PDB entry 7NFC | electron microscopy, 4.14 A resolution (low resolution: residue-level contacts below are approximate; hydrogen-bond / salt-bridge calls are withheld) | chains F and J of the 18 polymer chains in the assembly

Chain F:
Name: DNA-dependent protein kinase catalytic subunit, DNA-PKcs
From: Homo sapiens
Notes: EC 2.7.11.1
Reference sequence: P78527 (PRKDC_HUMAN); numbering as in UniProt (aligned over 1-4128)
Amino-acid sequence (4148 residues; row label = number of the first residue in the row; note: 1875 numbers in that range are skipped by the numbering (no residue carries them; nothing is unmodelled there); X marks 20 residues of unknown identity (built as UNK)):
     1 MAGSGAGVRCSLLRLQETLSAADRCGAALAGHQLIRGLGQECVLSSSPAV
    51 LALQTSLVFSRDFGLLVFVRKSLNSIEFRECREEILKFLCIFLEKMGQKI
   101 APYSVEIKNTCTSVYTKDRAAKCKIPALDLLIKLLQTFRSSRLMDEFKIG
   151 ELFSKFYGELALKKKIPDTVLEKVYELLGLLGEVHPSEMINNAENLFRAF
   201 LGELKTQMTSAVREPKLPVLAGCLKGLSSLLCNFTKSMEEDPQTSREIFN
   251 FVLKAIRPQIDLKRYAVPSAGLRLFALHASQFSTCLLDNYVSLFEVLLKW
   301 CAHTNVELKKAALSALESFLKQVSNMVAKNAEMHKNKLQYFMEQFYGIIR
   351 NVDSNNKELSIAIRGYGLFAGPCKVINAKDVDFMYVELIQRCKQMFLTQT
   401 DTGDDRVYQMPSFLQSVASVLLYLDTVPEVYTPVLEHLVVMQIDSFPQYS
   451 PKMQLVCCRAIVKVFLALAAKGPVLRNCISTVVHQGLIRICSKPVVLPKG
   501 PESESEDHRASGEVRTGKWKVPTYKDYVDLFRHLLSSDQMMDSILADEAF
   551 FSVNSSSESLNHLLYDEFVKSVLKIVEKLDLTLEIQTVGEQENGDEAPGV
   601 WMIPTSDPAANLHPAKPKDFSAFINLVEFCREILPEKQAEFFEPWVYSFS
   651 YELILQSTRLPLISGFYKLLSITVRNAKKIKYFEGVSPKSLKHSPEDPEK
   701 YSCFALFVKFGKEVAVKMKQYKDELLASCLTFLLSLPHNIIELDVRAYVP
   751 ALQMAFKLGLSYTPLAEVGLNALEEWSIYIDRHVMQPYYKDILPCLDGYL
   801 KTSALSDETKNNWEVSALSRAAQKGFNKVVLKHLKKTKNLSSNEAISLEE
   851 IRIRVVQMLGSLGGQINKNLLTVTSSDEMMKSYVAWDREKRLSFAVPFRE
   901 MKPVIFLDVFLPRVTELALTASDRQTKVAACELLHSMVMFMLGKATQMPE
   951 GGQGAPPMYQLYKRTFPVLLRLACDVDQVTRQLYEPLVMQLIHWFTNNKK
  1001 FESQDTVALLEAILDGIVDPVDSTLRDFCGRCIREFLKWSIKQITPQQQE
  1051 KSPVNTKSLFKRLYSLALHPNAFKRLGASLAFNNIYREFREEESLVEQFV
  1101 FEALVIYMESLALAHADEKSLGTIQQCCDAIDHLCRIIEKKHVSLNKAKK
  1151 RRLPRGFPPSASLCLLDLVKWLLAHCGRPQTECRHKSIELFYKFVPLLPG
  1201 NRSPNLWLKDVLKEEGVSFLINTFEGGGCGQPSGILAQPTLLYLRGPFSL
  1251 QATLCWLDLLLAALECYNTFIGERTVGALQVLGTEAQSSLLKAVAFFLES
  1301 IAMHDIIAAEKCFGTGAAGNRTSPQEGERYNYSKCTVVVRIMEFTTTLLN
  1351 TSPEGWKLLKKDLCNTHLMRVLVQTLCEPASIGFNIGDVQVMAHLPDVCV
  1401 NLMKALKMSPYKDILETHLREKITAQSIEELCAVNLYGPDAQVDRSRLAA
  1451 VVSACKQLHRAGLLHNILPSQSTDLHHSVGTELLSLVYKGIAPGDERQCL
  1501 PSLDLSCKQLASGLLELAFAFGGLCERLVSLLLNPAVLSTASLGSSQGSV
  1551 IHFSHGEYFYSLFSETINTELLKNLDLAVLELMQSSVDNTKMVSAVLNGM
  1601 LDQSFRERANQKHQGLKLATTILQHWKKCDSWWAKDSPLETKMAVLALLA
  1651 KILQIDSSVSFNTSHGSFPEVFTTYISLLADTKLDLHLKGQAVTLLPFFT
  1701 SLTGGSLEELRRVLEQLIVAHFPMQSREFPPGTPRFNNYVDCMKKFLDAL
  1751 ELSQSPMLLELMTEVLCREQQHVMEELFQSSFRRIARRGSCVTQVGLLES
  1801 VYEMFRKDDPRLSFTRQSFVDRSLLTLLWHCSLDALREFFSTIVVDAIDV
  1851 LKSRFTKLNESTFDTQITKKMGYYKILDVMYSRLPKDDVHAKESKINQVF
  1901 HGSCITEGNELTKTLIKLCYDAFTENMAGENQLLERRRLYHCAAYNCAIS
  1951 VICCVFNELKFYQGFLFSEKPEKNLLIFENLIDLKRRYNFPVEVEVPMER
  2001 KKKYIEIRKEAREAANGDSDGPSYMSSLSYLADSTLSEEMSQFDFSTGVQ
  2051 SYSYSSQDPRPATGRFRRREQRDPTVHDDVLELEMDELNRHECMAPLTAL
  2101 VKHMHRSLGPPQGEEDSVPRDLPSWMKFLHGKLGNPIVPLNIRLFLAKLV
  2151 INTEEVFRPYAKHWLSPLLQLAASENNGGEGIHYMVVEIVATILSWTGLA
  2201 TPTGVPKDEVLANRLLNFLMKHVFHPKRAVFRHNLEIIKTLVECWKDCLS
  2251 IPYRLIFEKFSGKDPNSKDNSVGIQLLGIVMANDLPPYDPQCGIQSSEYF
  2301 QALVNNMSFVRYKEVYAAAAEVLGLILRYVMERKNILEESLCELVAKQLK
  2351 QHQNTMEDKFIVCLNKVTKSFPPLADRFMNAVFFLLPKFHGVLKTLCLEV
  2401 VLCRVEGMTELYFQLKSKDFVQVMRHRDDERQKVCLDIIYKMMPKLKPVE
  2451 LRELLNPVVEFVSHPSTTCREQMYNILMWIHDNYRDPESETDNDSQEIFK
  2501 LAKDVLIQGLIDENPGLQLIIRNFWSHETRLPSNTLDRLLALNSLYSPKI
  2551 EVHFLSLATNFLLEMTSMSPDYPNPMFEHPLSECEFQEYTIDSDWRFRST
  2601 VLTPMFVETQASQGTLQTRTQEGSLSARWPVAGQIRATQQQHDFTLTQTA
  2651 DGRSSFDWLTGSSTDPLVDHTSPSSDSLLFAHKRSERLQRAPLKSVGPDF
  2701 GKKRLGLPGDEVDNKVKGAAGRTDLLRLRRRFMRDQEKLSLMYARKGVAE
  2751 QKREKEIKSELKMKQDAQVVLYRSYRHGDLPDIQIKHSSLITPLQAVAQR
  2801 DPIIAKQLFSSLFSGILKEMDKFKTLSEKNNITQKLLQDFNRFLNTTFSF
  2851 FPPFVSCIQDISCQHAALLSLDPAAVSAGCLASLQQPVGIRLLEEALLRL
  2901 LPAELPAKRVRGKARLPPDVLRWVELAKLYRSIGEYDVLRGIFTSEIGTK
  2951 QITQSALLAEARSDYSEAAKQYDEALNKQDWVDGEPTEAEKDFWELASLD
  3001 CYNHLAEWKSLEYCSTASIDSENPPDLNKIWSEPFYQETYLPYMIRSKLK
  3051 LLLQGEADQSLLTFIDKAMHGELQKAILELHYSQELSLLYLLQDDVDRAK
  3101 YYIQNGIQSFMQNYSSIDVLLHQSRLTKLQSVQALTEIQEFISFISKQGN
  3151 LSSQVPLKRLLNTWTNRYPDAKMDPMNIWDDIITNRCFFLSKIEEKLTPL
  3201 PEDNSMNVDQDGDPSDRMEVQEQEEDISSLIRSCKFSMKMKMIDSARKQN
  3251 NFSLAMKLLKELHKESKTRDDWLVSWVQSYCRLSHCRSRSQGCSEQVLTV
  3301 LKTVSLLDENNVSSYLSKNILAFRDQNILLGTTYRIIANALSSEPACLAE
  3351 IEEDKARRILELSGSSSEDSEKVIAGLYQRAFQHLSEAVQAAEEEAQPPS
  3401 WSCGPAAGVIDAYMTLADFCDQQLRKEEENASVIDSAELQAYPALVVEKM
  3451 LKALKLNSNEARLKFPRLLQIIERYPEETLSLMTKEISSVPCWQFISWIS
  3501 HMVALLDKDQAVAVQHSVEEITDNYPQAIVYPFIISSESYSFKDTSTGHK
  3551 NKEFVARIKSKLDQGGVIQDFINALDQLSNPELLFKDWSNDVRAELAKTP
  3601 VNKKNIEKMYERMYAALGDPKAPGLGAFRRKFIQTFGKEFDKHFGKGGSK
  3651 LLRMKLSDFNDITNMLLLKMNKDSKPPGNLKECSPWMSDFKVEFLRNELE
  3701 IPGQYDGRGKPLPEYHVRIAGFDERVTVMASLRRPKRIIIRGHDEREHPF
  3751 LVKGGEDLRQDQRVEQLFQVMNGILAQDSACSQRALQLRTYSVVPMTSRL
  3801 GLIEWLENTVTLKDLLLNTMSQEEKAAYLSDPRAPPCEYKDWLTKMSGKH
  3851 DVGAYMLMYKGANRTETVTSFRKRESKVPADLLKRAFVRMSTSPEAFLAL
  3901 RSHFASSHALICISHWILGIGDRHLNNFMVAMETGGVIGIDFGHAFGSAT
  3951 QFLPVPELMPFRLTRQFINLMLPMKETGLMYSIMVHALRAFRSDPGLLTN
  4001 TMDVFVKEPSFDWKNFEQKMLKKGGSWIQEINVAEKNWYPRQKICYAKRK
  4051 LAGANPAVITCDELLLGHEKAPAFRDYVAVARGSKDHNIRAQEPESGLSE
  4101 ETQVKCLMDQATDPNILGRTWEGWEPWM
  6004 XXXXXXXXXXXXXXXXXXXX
Disordered / not traced: 1-9, 254-258, 350-355, 400-404, 499-518, 548-558, 587-609, 686-696, 804-825, 841-846, 872-878, 1241-1248, 1314-1321, 1493-1501, 1541-1548, 1700-1706, 1807-1814, 1853-1861, 1886-1908, 1927-1933, 1964-2089, 2109-2119, 2177-2178, 2487-2490, 2604-2720, 2902-2915, 3023-3028, 3198-3225, 3365-3367, 3396-3406, 3430-3440, 3540-3544, 3598-3600, 3648-3656, 3844-3850, 4016-4037
Swiss-Prot annotation at these positions:
  - region: Leu-1503 to Leu-1538 (Interaction with C1D), Glu-2737 to Gln-2765 (May split the end of the DNA molecule, with the two strands separating around the region), Val-3728 to Arg-3734 (G-loop), Gly-3919 to Asn-3927 (Catalytic loop), Gly-3939 to Thr-3964 (Activation loop)
  - site: Asp-2020, Gly-2021 (Cleavage)
  - modified residue: Lys-117 (N6-acetyllysine), Ser-511 (Phosphoserine), Ser-687 (Phosphoserine), Lys-828 (N6-acetyllysine), Ser-841 (Phosphoserine), Ser-893 (Phosphoserine), Ser-1065 (Phosphoserine), Lys-1209 (N6-acetyllysine), Lys-1970 (N6-acetyllysine), Ser-2056 (Phosphoserine), Lys-2259 (N6-acetyllysine), Thr-2535 (Phosphothreonine), Thr-2609 (Phosphothreonine), Ser-2612 (Phosphoserine), Thr-2638 (Phosphothreonine), Thr-2647 (Phosphothreonine), Ser-2789 (Phosphoserine), Ser-3205 (Phosphoserine), Lys-3241 (N6-acetyllysine), Lys-3260 (N6-acetyllysine) and 6 more in UniProt
  - natural variant: Lys-263 (K263N: In a lung adenocarcinoma sample), Gly-500 (G500S: In a metastatic melanoma sample), Arg-1136 (R1136H: In a colorectal adenocarcinoma sample), Arg-1447 (R1447M: In a lung squamous cell carcinoma sample), Ala-1680 (A1680V: In a metastatic melanoma sample), Ser-2810 (S2810N: In a metastatic melanoma sample), Gly-2941 (G2941A: In a lung neuroendocrine carcinoma sample), Leu-3062 (L3062R: In IMD26), Ala-3574 (A3574V: In IMD26)
  - mutagenesis: Leu-1510 (L1510P: Loss of interaction with C1D), Glu-1516 to Leu-1517 (Loss of interaction with C1D), Thr-2609 (T2609A: Leads to radiation sensitivity and impaired DSB joining. Gives rise to reduced phosphorylation; when associated with A-2612), Ser-2612 (S2612A: Reduced phosphorylation; when associated with A-2609), Thr-2638 (T2638A: Alleviates phosphorylation, leaves a fully active enzyme with compromised cellular resistance to ionizing radiation without affecting DNA end joining; when associated with A-2647), Thr-2647 (T2647A: Alleviates phosphorylation, leaves a fully active enzyme with compromised cellular resistance to ionizing radiation without affecting DNA end joining; when associated with A-2638)
What the authors report for this chain:
  - self-association interface (contacts with another copy of this molecule): Ser-2567 to Tyr-2572, Glu-2578 to Glu-2583
  - post-translational modification sites: Ser-2056, Thr-2609
  - binding site for the 27-nt DNA strand: Lys-452
  - binding site for the 28-nt DNA strand: Arg-2228

Chain J:
Molecule: 27-nt DNA strand
Sequence (27 nucleotides; each row starts with the number of its first residue):
    12 CATAATAATAGTTTTTAGTTTATTGGG

Interface between chain F and chain J:
Residue-residue contacts (22):
  Lys-122(F) / DT24(J)
  Cys-123(F) / DT23(J)
  Lys-124(F) / DT23(J)
  Asp-168(F) / DG22(J)
  Asp-168(F) / DT23(J)
  Thr-169(F) / DA21(J)
  Thr-169(F) / DG22(J)
  Val-170(F) / DA21(J)
  Val-170(F) / DG22(J)
  Pro-218(F) / DA21(J)
  Leu-262(F) / DT20(J)
  Val-306(F) / DC12(J)
  Lys-452(F) / DC12(J)
  Lys-2313(F) / DT17(J)
  Met-2742(F) / DC12(J)
  Met-2742(F) / DA13(J)
  Tyr-2743(F) / DC12(J)
  Arg-2745(F) / DA13(J)
  Lys-2746(F) / DC12(J)
  Ala-2749(F) / DA13(J)
  Glu-2750(F) / DC12(J)
  Glu-2750(F) / DA13(J)
Also at the interface, not in a pair above, chain F (20 interface residues in all): Lys-357, Tyr-2312, Arg-2753
Also at the interface, not in a pair above, chain J (10 interface residues in all): DT14, DA18

Summary:
Chain F and chain J form an interface of 20 and 10 residues respectively. Curated annotation (UniProt) lists 7
mutagenesis sites on chain F. From the paper: a binding site for the 27-nt DNA strand at Lys-452(F); a binding
site for the 28-nt DNA strand at Arg-2228(F).
Chain F is DNA-dependent protein kinase catalytic subunit, DNA-PKcs (Homo sapiens) and chain J is a 27-nt DNA
strand; the structure, Cryo-EM structure of NHEJ super-complex (dimer), was determined by electron microscopy
(same publication as 7NFE).
